Entry 7XQ5 (X-ray diffraction, 2.25 A resolution); this record covers chains A and C of the 4 polymer chains in the assembly.

Chain A:
Name: Protein INO4
Source organism: Saccharomyces cerevisiae
Reference sequence: P13902 (INO4_YEAST); residues 2-75 here correspond to UniProt positions 40-113 (UniProt number = residue number + 38)
Sequence (75 residues; row label = number of the first residue in the row):
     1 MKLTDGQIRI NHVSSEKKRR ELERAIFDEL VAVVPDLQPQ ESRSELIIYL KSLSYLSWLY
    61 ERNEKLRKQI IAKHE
Construct notes: initiating methionine (1)
Residues lining bound ligands: hexane-1,6-diol (HEZ): Pro-35, Asp-36, Ser-54, Tyr-55, Trp-58
What the authors report for this chain:
  - binding site for the 15-nt DNA strand (chain C): Arg-9, His-12, Val-13, Glu-16, Arg-20
  - binding site for the 15-nt DNA strand: Met-1, Lys-2, Leu-3, Asn-11, His-12, Ser-15, Glu-16, Arg-19
  - mutagenesis - H12A/E16A/R20A: abolished binding to the 15-nt DNA strand
  - mutagenesis - E45A, Y49A, Y60A, R62A, N63A: unchanged binding to Protein INO2
  - mutagenesis - E45A/Y49A/L59A/Y60A/R62A/N63A: abolished binding to Protein INO2

Chain C:
Molecule: 15-nt DNA strand
Sequence (15 nucleotides; numbered 1 to 15; the number before each row is that of its first residue):
     1 CCTGCATGTG AAAAT
Residues lining bound ligands: hexane-1,6-diol (HEZ): DG10, DA11, DA12

Interface between chain A and chain C:
Pairs across the interface (15):
  Arg-9(A) / DT9(C)  salt bridge to the phosphate
  His-12(A) / DT9(C)  base contact
  His-12(A) / DG10(C)  hydrogen bond to the base
  His-12(A) / DA11(C)  base contact
  Val-13(A) / DG8(C)  sugar contact
  Val-13(A) / DT9(C)  phosphate contact
  Glu-16(A) / DT9(C)  base contact
  Lys-17(A) / DG8(C)  salt bridge to the phosphate
  Arg-20(A) / DT7(C)  salt bridge to the phosphate
  Arg-20(A) / DG8(C)  salt bridge to the phosphate
  Arg-24(A) / DA6(C)  salt bridge to the phosphate
  Arg-24(A) / DT7(C)  salt bridge to the phosphate
  Arg-43(A) / DC5(C)  phosphate contact
  Arg-43(A) / DA6(C)  phosphate contact
  Ser-44(A) / DC5(C)  hydrogen bond to the phosphate
Interface residues without a listed pair, chain C (8 interface residues in all): DG4

In short:
9 residues of chain A and 8 residues of chain C are in contact, with 2 hydrogen bonds and 6 salt bridges.
Polar pairs include His-12(A)/DG10(C), Ser-44(A)/DC5(C) and Arg-9(A)/DT9(C). The paper reports a binding site
for the 15-nt DNA strand at Met-1(A), Lys-2(A) and Leu-3(A) among others; H12A/E16A/R20A of chain A abolish
binding to the 15-nt DNA strand; 7 substitutions were tested in all.
Chain A is Protein INO4 (Saccharomyces cerevisiae) and chain C is a 15-nt DNA strand; the structure, Crystal
structure of ScIno2p-ScIno4p bound promoter DNA, was determined by X-ray diffraction.
